8WH0 - chains D and E of the 7 polymer chains in the assembly; structure by electron microscopy, 2.51 A resolution.

[Chain D (and E)]
Protein: Uncoating factor OPG117
Source organism: Monkeypox virus
Notes: chain E of this document is another copy of the same molecule, construct and numbering; everything in this record applies to it too
Reference sequence: Q5IXS3 (Q5IXS3_MONPV); numbering as in UniProt (aligned over 1-785)
Amino-acid sequence (785 residues; each row starts with the number of its first residue):
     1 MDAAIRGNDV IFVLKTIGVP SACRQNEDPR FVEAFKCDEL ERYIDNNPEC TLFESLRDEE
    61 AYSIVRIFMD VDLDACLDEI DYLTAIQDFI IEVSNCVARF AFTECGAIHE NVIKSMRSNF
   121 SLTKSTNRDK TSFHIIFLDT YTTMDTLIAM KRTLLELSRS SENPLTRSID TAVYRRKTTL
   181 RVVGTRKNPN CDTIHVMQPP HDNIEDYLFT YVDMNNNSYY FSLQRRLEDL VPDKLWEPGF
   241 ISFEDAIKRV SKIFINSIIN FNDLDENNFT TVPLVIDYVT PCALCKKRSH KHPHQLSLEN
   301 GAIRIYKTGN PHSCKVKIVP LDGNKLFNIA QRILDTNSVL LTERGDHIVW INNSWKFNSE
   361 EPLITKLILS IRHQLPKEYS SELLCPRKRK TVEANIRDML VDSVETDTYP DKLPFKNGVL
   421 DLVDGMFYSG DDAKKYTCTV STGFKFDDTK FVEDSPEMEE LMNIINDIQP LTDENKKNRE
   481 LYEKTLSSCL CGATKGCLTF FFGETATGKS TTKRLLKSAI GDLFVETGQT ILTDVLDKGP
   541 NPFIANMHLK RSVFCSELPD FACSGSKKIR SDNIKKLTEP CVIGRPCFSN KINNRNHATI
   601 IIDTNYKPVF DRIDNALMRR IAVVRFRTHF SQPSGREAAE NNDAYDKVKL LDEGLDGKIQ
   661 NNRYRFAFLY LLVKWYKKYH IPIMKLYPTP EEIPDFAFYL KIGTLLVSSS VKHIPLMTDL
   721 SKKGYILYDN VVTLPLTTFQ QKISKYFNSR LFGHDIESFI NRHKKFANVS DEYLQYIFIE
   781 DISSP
Disordered / not traced: 1-322, 766-771, 783-785 (chain E: 1-322, 359-360, 681-683, 768-770, 783-785)
Small-molecule neighbours:
  - AMP-PNP (ANP; phosphoaminophosphonic acid-adenylate ester), molecule 1: Ile-464, Asp-467, Ile-468, Glu-504, Thr-505, Ala-506, Thr-507, Gly-508, Lys-509, Ser-510, Thr-511, Arg-514, Asn-605, Phe-630, Leu-650, Leu-651, Asp-652, Leu-655, Asp-656
  - AMP-PNP (ANP), molecule 2: Lys-575, Ala-616, Arg-619, Arg-620

[Interface between chain D and chain E]
Residue-residue contacts (25; chain D residue first):
  Ile-351(D) with Val-401(E), hydrophobic
  Asn-352(D) with Val-401(E); Asp-402(E), hydrogen bond
  Thr-365(D) with Asp-398(E), hydrogen bond
  Lys-366(D) with Arg-397(E); Asp-398(E); Leu-400(E)
  Leu-369(D) with Asp-398(E); Met-399(E), hydrophobic
  Leu-384(D) with Asn-324(E); Phe-327(E), hydrophobic; Asn-395(E)
  Pro-386(D) with Thr-391(E); Asn-395(E)
  Arg-387(D) with Thr-391(E)
  Arg-389(D) with Asn-395(E), hydrogen bond; Asp-398(E), salt bridge
  Thr-505(D) with Asn-615(E)
  Ala-638(D) with Gly-703(E); Val-707(E)
  Asn-641(D) with Val-707(E); Ser-708(E)
  Asn-642(D) with Ser-708(E), hydrogen bond (backbone-backbone)
  Asp-643(D) with Ser-708(E), hydrogen bond (backbone-backbone); Ser-709(E)
Interface residues without a listed pair, chain D (19 interface residues in all): Arg-372, Cys-385, Glu-557, Ala-644, Asn-748
Interface residues without a listed pair, chain E (20 interface residues in all): Arg-387, Ala-394, Lys-575, Ala-616, Ala-767

[Overview]
19 residues of chain D face 20 of chain E across their interface, with 5 hydrogen bonds and 1 salt bridge.
Polar contacts include Arg-389(D)/Asp-398(E), Asn-352(D)/Asp-402(E) and Thr-365(D)/Asp-398(E). Ligands of
chain D: AMP-PNP.
Chain D and chain E are both Uncoating factor OPG117 (Monkeypox virus); the structure, MPOX E5 hexamer ssDNA
and AMP-PNP bound conformation, was determined by electron microscopy (same publication as 8WH2 and 8WH4).
